PDB entry 7UNA | electron microscopy, 4.00 A resolution | chains A and C of the 8 polymer chains in the assembly

Chain A (and C):
Protein: CD-NTase-associated protein 12
Source organism: Sphingobacterium faecium
Notes: EC 3.2.2.5; chain C of this document is another copy of the same molecule, construct and numbering; everything in this record applies to it too
UniProtKB: A0A2T5Y4G4 (CAP12_SPHFK); residue numbers follow UniProt; this construct covers 2-323
Sequence (331 residues; row label = number of the first residue in the row; numbers below 1 keep their minus sign (Met-7 is residue -7)):
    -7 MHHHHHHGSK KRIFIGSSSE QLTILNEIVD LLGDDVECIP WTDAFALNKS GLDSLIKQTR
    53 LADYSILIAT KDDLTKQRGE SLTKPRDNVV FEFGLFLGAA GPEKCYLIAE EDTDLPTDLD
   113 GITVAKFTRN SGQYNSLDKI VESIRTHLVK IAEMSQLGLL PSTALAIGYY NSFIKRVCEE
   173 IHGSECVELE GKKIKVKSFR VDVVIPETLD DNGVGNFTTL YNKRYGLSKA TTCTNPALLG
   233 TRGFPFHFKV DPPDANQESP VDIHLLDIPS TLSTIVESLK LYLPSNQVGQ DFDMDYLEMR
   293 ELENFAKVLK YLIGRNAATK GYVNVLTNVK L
Disordered / not traced: -7 to 151, 181-184, 228-233, 242-251, 276-284, 323 (chain C: -7 to 151, 182-183, 228-233, 242-251, 275-283, 322-323)
Differences from the reference sequence: initiating methionine (-7); expression tag (-6 to 1)
Ligand contacts: c-GMP-AMP (4BW; 2-amino-9-[(2R,3R,3aS,5R,7aR,9R,10R,10aS,12R,14aR)-9-(6-amino-9H-purin-9-yl)-3,5,10,12-tetrahydroxy-5,12-dioxidooctahydro-2H,7H-difuro[3,2-d:3',2'-j][1,3,7,9,2,8]tetraoxadiphosphacyclododecin-2-yl]-1,9-dihydro-6H-purin-6-one): Gly160, Tyr161, Ser164, Phe165, Gly235, Phe236, Pro237, Phe238, Asp259, Pro261, Ser262, Thr263, Thr266
Curated features (UniProtKB/Swiss-Prot):
  - active site: Glu84
  - binding site (3',3'-c-di-GMP): Ser164, Phe165, Arg234, Pro237, Asp259, Ser262, Thr263
  - mutagenesis: Ala36 to Lys41 (Loss of NAD(+) cleavage, binds c-di-GMP, still forms filaments), Arg52 (R52E: 1000-fold decrease of NAD(+) cleavage, binds c-di-GMP, does not form filaments), Glu84 (E84A: No NAD(+) cleavage, still forms filaments in the presence of c-di-GMP and weakly with 3'3'-cGAMP), Glu95 (E95Q: 10-fold decrease of NAD(+) cleavage, binds c-di-GMP, still forms filaments, inhibits growth in E.coli), Asp110 (D110A: No NAD(+) cleavage activity, binds c-di-GMP), Lys142 (K142D: 100-fold decrease of NAD(+) cleavage, binds c-di-GMP, forms some filaments), Asn163 (N163A: Requires 10X more c-di-GMP for activation), Phe165 (F165A: Poorly activated by c-di-GMP), Lys167 (K167A: About wild-type activation by c-di-GMP), Arg168 (R168A: Requires 100X more c-di-GMP for activation), Glu171 (E171R: 10-fold decrease of NAD(+) cleavage, binds c-di-GMP, does not form filaments), Leu201 to Asp203 (Binds c-di-GMP, no longer forms filaments, no NAD(+) cleavage), 14 further mutagenesis entries in UniProt
What the authors report for this chain:
  - catalytic residues: Glu84 (by similarity / conservation)

How chain A and chain C interact:
Contacting residue pairs (10):
  Lys167(A) - Asn204(C)
  His174(A) - Leu212(C)
  His174(A) - Lys215(C)
  Tyr303(A) - Phe284(C)
  Arg307(A) - Asp202(C)
  Asn308(A) - Asp202(C)
  Asn308(A) - Asn208(C)
  Ala309(A) - Asp202(C)
  Ala309(A) - Leu212(C)
  Ala310(A) - Asn208(C)
Other interface residues (no listed pair), chain A (8 interface residues in all): Tyr314
Other interface residues (no listed pair), chain C (9 interface residues in all): Asp203, Phe209, Thr211

Overview:
8 residues of chain A and 9 residues of chain C are in contact. Chain A binds c-GMP-AMP. UniProt lists
active-site residue Glu84(A), 7 residues binding 3',3'-c-di-GMP and 37 mutagenesis sites on chain A. From the
paper: the catalytic residue Glu84(A).
Chain A and chain C are both CD-NTase-associated protein 12 (Sphingobacterium faecium); the structure, SfSTING
with cGAMP (masked), was determined by electron microscopy together with 7UN8 and 7UN9 from the same study.
